Entry 7ZYJ (electron microscopy, 2.70 A resolution); this record covers chains I and m of the 28 polymer chains in the assembly.

Chain I:
Molecule: Proteasome subunit beta
Organism: Leishmania tarentolae
UniProtKB: A0A640KUX2 (A0A640KUX2_LEITA); numbering as in UniProt (aligned over 30-254)
Sequence (225 residues; numbered 30 to 254; the number before each row is that of its first residue):
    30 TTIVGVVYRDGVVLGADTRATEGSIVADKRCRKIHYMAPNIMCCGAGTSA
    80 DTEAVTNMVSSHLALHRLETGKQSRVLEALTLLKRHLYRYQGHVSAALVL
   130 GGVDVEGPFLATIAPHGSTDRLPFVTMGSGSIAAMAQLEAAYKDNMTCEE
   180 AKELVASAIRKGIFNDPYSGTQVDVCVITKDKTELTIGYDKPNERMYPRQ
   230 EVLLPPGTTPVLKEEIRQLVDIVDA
Disordered / not traced: 249-254

Chain m:
Molecule: Proteasome beta 6 subunit, putative
Organism: Leishmania tarentolae
UniProtKB: A0A640K9U9 (A0A640K9U9_LEITA); numbering as in UniProt (aligned over 1-339)
Sequence (339 residues; numbered 1 to 339; the number before each row is that of its first residue):
     1 MASSSPPLLPFSSFVVAVVAIHLSFRVFCVGAQSLCKCCSCVPACALPLC
    51 FSSSPSVSAEDVALALFAHPKVLTHRPTARYSPILSLLHYAVMIEDHAEY
   101 GHNYYPQKLASSTLTLPQQGAKQQQWSPYQDNGGTTAAIAGKDFVILAGD
   151 TRLNGDFCLHSRHDQSKIFQLTPYTYMASNGMQADRLQLQQMLKYRVKWY
   201 KYNNGGKVPSTKAIAQLMSTMLYHRRFFPYYTFNMVVGLDEEGHGVCYSY
   251 DAVGSTEPFLYGTRGSAASFVEPLLDCLINRQHMTSQAPPEMTKEETLAM
   301 LKNAFTGAAERDIYTGDSVSFFIITKDGVQQESFELRKD
Disordered / not traced: 1-125

Interface between chain I and chain m:
Pairs across the interface - 37 pairs, chain I then chain m:
  R48(I) - D339(m)  salt bridge
  S53(I) - D312(m)
  S53(I) - I313(m)
  S53(I) - Y314(m)
  I54(I) - F270(m)  hydrophobic
  I54(I) - R311(m)
  V55(I) - E310(m)
  V55(I) - R311(m)  hydrogen bond (backbone-backbone)
  V55(I) - I313(m)  hydrophobic
  A56(I) - R311(m)  hydrogen bond (backbone-side chain)
  K58(I) - E310(m)  salt bridge
  I192(I) - D339(m)
  F193(I) - R162(m)  hydrogen bond (backbone-side chain)
  F193(I) - K338(m)
  P196(I) - I313(m)
  Y197(I) - I313(m)
  Y197(I) - Y314(m)
  T200(I) - R337(m)
  T200(I) - D339(m)
  N222(I) - R337(m)
  N222(I) - D339(m)  hydrogen bond
  M225(I) - E335(m)
  M225(I) - L336(m)
  Y226(I) - A299(m)  hydrogen bond (side chain-backbone)
  Y226(I) - K302(m)
  Y226(I) - N303(m)  hydrogen bond
  Y226(I) - T306(m)
  Y226(I) - F334(m)  hydrophobic
  Q229(I) - A299(m)
  Q229(I) - M300(m)
  Q229(I) - N303(m)
  L233(I) - M284(m)  hydrophobic
  G236(I) - T285(m)  hydrogen bond (backbone-side chain)
  T237(I) - H283(m)
  T237(I) - M284(m)
  T237(I) - T285(m)  hydrogen bond (backbone-backbone)
  P239(I) - T285(m)
Interface residues without a listed pair, chain I (27 interface residues in all): T50, D57, N194, D195, S198, G199, R228, T238
Interface residues without a listed pair, chain m (22 interface residues in all): F157

Summary:
The interface between chain I and chain m involves 27 residues on one side and 22 on the other, with 8
hydrogen bonds and 2 salt bridges. Polar pairs include R48(I)-D339(m), K58(I)-E310(m) and A56(I)-R311(m).
Chain I is Proteasome subunit beta and chain m is Proteasome beta 6 subunit, putative, both from Leishmania
tarentolae; the structure, Leishmania tarentolae proteasome 20S subunit in complex with compound 2, was
determined by electron microscopy.
